4TTO - chain A; structure by X-ray diffraction, 2.30 A resolution.

# Chain A
Name: Kalata-B1
Reference sequence: P56254 (KAB1_OLDAF); residues 1-29 here correspond to UniProt positions 89-117 (UniProt number = residue number + 88)
Chain sequence (29 residues; each row starts with the number of its first residue):
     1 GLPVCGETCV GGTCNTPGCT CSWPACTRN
Construct notes: engineered mutation Ala25 (Val113 in P56254)
Swiss-Prot annotation at these positions:
  - cross-link: Gly1 to Asn29 (Cyclopeptide (Gly-Asn))
Cystine bridges: Cys5-Cys19, Cys9-Cys21, Cys14-Cys26
Glycans and other covalent adducts: covalent link Gly1-Asn29

# Summary
Chain A is Kalata-B1; the structure, Quasi-racemic structure of [V25A] kalata B1, was determined by X-ray
diffraction (same publication as 4TTK, 4TTL, 4TTM and 4TTN).
